PDB entry 5C9Y | X-ray diffraction, 1.50 A resolution | chain A

Chain A:
Molecule: Protein LlR18A
Source organism: Lupinus luteus
UniProt: P52778 (L18A_LUPLU); residues 1-155 here correspond to UniProt positions 2-156 (UniProt number = residue number + 1)
Chain sequence (155 residues; row label = number of the first residue in the row):
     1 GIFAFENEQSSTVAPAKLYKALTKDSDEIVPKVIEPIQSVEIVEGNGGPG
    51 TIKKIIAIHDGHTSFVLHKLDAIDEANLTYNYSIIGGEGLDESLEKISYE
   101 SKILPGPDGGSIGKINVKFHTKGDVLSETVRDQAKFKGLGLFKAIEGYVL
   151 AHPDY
Curated features (UniProtKB/Swiss-Prot):
  - binding site (trans-zeatin): N7, D27, K53, D132, K135
  - binding site (Ca(2+)): P31, I37

Overview:
UniProt lists 5 trans-zeatin-binding residues and Ca2+-binding residues P31 and I37.
Chain A is Protein LlR18A (Lupinus luteus); the structure, Crystal structure of yellow lupine LlPR-10.1A
protein partially saturated with trans-zeatin, was determined by X-ray diffraction, deposited together with
4RYV and 4Y31.
